1QQP - chains 1 and 3 of the 4 polymer chains in the assembly; structure by X-ray diffraction, 1.90 A resolution.

Chain 1:
Molecule: Protein (genome polyprotein)
Source organism: Foot-and-mouth disease virus
Reference sequence: P03305 (POLG_FMDVO); residues 1-213 here correspond to UniProt positions 725-937 (UniProt number = residue number + 724)
Sequence (213 residues; each row starts with the number of its first residue):
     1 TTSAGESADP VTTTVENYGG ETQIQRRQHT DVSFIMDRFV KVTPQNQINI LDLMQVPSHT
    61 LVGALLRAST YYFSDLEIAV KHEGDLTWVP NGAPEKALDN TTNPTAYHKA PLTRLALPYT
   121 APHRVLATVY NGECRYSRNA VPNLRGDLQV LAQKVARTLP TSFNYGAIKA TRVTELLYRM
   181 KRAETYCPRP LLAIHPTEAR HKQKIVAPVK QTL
Disordered / not traced: 135-156, 211-213
Construct notes: conflict Ser137 (Asn861 in P03305)
Residues lining bound ligands: 2-O-sulfo-alpha-L-idopyranuronic acid (IDS): His195, Pro196, Thr197
Curated features (UniProtKB/Swiss-Prot):
  - region: Ala64 to Tyr72 (Antigenic epitope)
  - motif: Arg145 to Asp147 (Cell attachment site)
  - site: Gln211, Thr212 (Cleavage)

Chain 3:
Molecule: Protein (genome polyprotein)
Source organism: Foot-and-mouth disease virus
Reference sequence: P03305 (POLG_FMDVO); residues 1-220 here correspond to UniProt positions 505-724 (UniProt number = residue number + 504)
Sequence (220 residues; each row starts with the number of its first residue):
     1 GIFPVACSDG YGGLVTTDPK TADPVYGKVF NPPRNQLPGR FTNLLDVAEA CPTFLRFEGG
    61 VPYVTTKTDS DRVLAQFDMS LAAKHMSNTF LAGLAQYYTQ YSGTINLHFM FTGPTDAKAR
   121 YMVAYAPPGM EPPKTPEAAA HCIHAEWDTG LNSKFTFSIP YLSAADYTYT ASDVAETTNV
   181 QGWVCLFQIT HGKADGDALV VLASAGKDFE LRLPVDARAE
Residues lining bound ligands:
  - 2-O-sulfo-alpha-L-idopyranuronic acid (IDS): Arg56, Gly59, Gly60, Lys84
  - n,O6-disulfo-glucosamine (SGN; 2-deoxy-6-O-sulfo-2-(sulfoamino)-alpha-D-glucopyranose), molecule 1: Arg56, Gly60, Asn88
  - n,O6-disulfo-glucosamine (SGN), molecule 2: Arg56, Phe57, Glu58, Gly59, Gly60, Lys84
Curated features (UniProtKB/Swiss-Prot):
  - site: Glu220 (Cleavage)

Chain 1 / chain 3 interface:
Contacting residue pairs (48):
  Pro90(1) - Thr99(3)
  Asn91(1) - Thr99(3)  hydrogen bond (backbone-side chain)
  Asn91(1) - Gln100(3)
  Asn91(1) - Tyr169(3)  hydrogen bond
  Gly92(1) - Thr99(3)
  Gly92(1) - Tyr169(3)
  Ala93(1) - Thr99(3)
  Ala93(1) - Val215(3)  hydrophobic
  Pro94(1) - Ala217(3)  hydrophobic
  Lys96(1) - Ala217(3)
  Ala97(1) - Val215(3)  hydrophobic
  Ala97(1) - Asp216(3)
  Ala97(1) - Ala217(3)  hydrophobic
  Asn100(1) - Asp216(3)  hydrogen bond (side chain-backbone)
  Asn100(1) - Ala217(3)
  Asn100(1) - Arg218(3)  hydrogen bond (side chain-backbone)
  Thr101(1) - Thr16(3)  hydrogen bond (backbone-side chain)
  Thr102(1) - Thr16(3)
  Thr102(1) - Thr17(3)
  Thr102(1) - Asp216(3)
  Asn103(1) - Thr16(3)  hydrogen bond (backbone-side chain)
  Asn103(1) - Val215(3)
  Asn103(1) - Asp216(3)
  Pro104(1) - Thr16(3)
  Pro104(1) - Thr17(3)
  Thr105(1) - Leu14(3)
  Thr105(1) - Val15(3)
  Thr105(1) - Thr16(3)  hydrogen bond (backbone-backbone)
  Ala106(1) - Leu14(3)
  Tyr107(1) - Leu14(3)  hydrogen bond (backbone-backbone)
  Lys109(1) - Tyr11(3)
  Lys109(1) - Gly12(3)
  Lys109(1) - Gly13(3)
  Pro111(1) - Asp9(3)
  Leu112(1) - Gly10(3)
  Thr113(1) - Gly10(3)
  Arg114(1) - Gly10(3)  hydrogen bond (backbone-backbone)
  Arg114(1) - Tyr11(3)
  Thr120(1) - Gln100(3)
  Thr120(1) - Arg212(3)
  Thr120(1) - Leu213(3)
  Ala121(1) - Arg212(3)  hydrogen bond (backbone-side chain)
  Pro122(1) - Gln100(3)
  Pro122(1) - Ala165(3)
  Pro122(1) - Asp166(3)  hydrogen bond (backbone-backbone)
  Pro122(1) - Tyr167(3)
  His123(1) - Ala165(3)
  Ser162(1) - Tyr169(3)
Other interface residues (no listed pair), chain 3 (23 interface residues in all): Ala171, Pro214

Overview:
Chain 1 and chain 3 form an interface of 25 and 23 residues respectively; the contacts include 11 hydrogen
bonds. Polar contacts include Asn91(1)-Thr99(3), Asn91(1)-Tyr169(3) and Asn100(1)-Asp216(3).
N,O6-disulfo-glucosamine and 2-O-sulfo-alpha-L-idopyranuronic acid are bound between chain 1 and chain 3.
Chain 1 is Protein (genome polyprotein) and chain 3 is Protein (genome polyprotein), both from Foot-and-mouth
disease virus; the structure, Foot-and-mouth disease virus/ oligosaccharide receptor complex, was determined
by X-ray diffraction.
